Entry 7PFC (electron microscopy, 6.40 A resolution (low resolution: residue-level contacts below are approximate; hydrogen-bond / salt-bridge calls are withheld)); this record covers chains A and J of the 19 polymer chains in the assembly.

== Chain A ==
Name: Histone H3.2
Source organism: Homo sapiens
UniProtKB: Q71DI3 (H32_HUMAN); residues 0-135 here correspond to UniProt positions 1-136 (UniProt number = residue number + 1)
Sequence (136 residues; row label = number of the first residue in the row; numbering starts at 0):
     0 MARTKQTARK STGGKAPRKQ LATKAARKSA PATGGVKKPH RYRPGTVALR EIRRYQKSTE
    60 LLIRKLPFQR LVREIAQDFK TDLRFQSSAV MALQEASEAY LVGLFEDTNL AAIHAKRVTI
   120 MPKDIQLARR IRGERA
Not modelled in the structure: 0-36, 134-135
Construct notes: engineered mutation Ala110 (Cys111 in Q71DI3)
Swiss-Prot annotation at these positions:
  - modified residue: Arg2 (Asymmetric dimethylarginine), Thr3 (Phosphothreonine), Lys4 (Allysine), Gln5 (5-glutamyl dopamine), Thr6 (Phosphothreonine), Arg8 (Citrulline), Lys9 (N6,N6,N6-trimethyllysine), Ser10 (ADP-ribosylserine), Thr11 (Phosphothreonine), Lys14 (N6-(2-hydroxyisobutyryl)lysine), Arg17 (Asymmetric dimethylarginine), Lys18 (N6-(2-hydroxyisobutyryl)lysine), Lys23 (N6-(2-hydroxyisobutyryl)lysine), Arg26 (Citrulline), Lys27 (N6,N6,N6-trimethyllysine), Ser28 (ADP-ribosylserine), Lys36 (N6,N6,N6-trimethyllysine), Lys37 (N6-methyllysine), Tyr41 (Phosphotyrosine), Lys56 (N6,N6,N6-trimethyllysine) and 8 more in UniProt
  - lipidation: Lys18 (N6-decanoyllysine)

== Chain J ==
Molecule: 788-nt DNA strand
Source organism: synthetic construct
Sequence (788 nucleotides; row label = number of the first residue in the row):
     1 ATCGGGTTAC CTTAATACTT ACATGACAGG ATGTATATAT CTGACACGTG CCTGGAGACT
    61 AGGGAGTAAT CCCCTTGGCG GTTAAAACGC GGGGGACAGC GCGTACGTGC GTTTAAGCGG
   121 TGCTAGAGCT GTCTACGACC AATTGAGCGG CCTCGGCACC GGGATTCTCC AGTATGGCGG
   181 CCAGTGCGCG AGACAGTACT GGGTTACCTT AATACTTACA TGACAGGATG TATATATCTG
   241 ACACGTGCCT GGAGACTAGG GAGTAATCCC CTTGGCGGTT AAAACGCGGG GGACAGCGCG
   301 TACGTGCGTT TAAGCGGTGC TAGAGCTGTC TACGACCAAT TGAGCGGCCT CGGCACCGGG
   361 ATTCTCCAGT ATGGCGGCCA GTGCGCGAGA CAGTACTGGG TTACCTTAAT ACTTACATGA
   421 CAGGATGTAT ATATCTGACA CGTGCCTGGA GACTAGGGAG TAATCCCCTT GGCGGTTAAA
   481 ACGCGGGGGA CAGCGCGTAC GTGCGTTTAA GCGGTGCTAG AGCTGTCTAC GACCAATTGA
   541 GCGGCCTCGG CACCGGGATT CTCCAGTATG GCGGCCAGTG CGCGAGACAG TACTGGGTTA
   601 CCTTAATACT TACATGACAG GATGTATATA TCTGACACGT GCCTGGAGAC TAGGGAGTAA
   661 TCCCCTTGGC GGTTAAAACG CGGGGGACAG CGCGTACGTG CGTTTAAGCG GTGCTAGAGC
   721 TGTCTACGAC CAATTGAGCG GCCTCGGCAC CGGGATTCTC CAGTATGGCG GCCAGTGCGC
   781 GAGACGAT
Not modelled in the structure: 1-212, 385-601, 774-788

== Chain A / chain J interface ==
Pairs across the interface (32):
  Pro38(A) with DC701(J)
  His39(A) with DG700(J)
  Arg40(A) with DG698(J); DT699(J); DG700(J)
  Tyr41(A) with DT699(J); DG700(J)
  Arg42(A) with DT699(J)
  Pro43(A) with DG698(J); DT699(J)
  Gly44(A) with DG698(J); DT699(J)
  Thr45(A) with DT699(J)
  Val46(A) with DT699(J); DG700(J)
  Ala47(A) with DT699(J)
  Arg49(A) with DG624(J); DT625(J)
  Arg52(A) with DT625(J)
  Arg53(A) with DT625(J)
  Lys56(A) with DA626(J)
  Arg63(A) with DA707(J); DG708(J)
  Lys64(A) with DG708(J)
  Leu65(A) with DA707(J); DG708(J)
  Pro66(A) with DA707(J)
  Arg69(A) with DA707(J)
  Arg83(A) with DA716(J); DG717(J)
  Lys115(A) with DC688(J); DA689(J)
Also at the interface, not in a pair above, chain A (22 interface residues in all): Glu50

== Overview ==
The interface between chain A and chain J involves 22 residues on one side and 13 on the other.
Here chain A is Histone H3.2 (Homo sapiens) and chain J is a 788-nt DNA strand (synthetic construct). Entry
7PFC (Nucleosome stack of the 4x197 nucleosome array containing H1) was determined by electron microscopy
together with 7PET, 7PEU, 7PEV, 7PEW, 7PEX, 7PEY and 16 further entries from the same study.
